Entry 7EV9 (electron microscopy, 2.60 A resolution); this record covers chains B and C of the 9 polymer chains in the assembly.

[Chain B]
Protein: Particulate methane monooxygenase beta subunit
From: Methylococcus capsulatus (strain ATCC 33009 / NCIMB 11132 / Bath)
Notes: EC 1.14.18.3
UniProtKB: Q607G3 (PMOA_METCA); numbering as in UniProt (aligned over 1-247)
Sequence (247 residues; numbered 1 to 247; the number before each row is that of its first residue):
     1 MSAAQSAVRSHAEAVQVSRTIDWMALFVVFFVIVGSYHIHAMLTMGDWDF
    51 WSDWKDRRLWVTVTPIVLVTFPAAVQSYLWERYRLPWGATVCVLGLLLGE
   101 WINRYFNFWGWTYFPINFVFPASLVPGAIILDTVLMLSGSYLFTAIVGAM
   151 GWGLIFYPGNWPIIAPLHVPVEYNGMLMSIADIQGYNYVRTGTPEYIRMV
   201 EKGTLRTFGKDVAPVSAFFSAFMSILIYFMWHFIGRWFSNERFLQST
Not modelled in the structure: 1-6, 192-210, 246-247
Bound ions: Cu+ near Glu-100 (its only coordinating residue here)

[Chain C]
Protein: Ammonia monooxygenase/methane monooxygenase, subunit C family protein
From: Methylococcus capsulatus (strain ATCC 33009 / NCIMB 11132 / Bath)
Notes: EC 1.14.13.25
UniProtKB: Q603F1 (Q603F1_METCA); residues 30-289 here correspond to UniProt positions 1-260 (UniProt number = residue number - 29)
Sequence (260 residues; each row starts with the number of its first residue):
    30 MAATTIGGAAAAEAPLLDKKWLTFALAIYTVFYLWVRWYEGVYGWSAGLD
    80 SFAPEFETYWMNFLYTEIVLEIVTASILWGYLWKTRDRNLAALTPREELR
   130 RNFTHLVWLVAYAWAIYWGASYFTEQDGTWHQTIVRDTDFTPSHIIEFYL
   180 SYPIYIITGFAAFIYAKTRLPFFAKGISLPYLVLVVGPFMILPNVGLNEW
   230 GHTFWFMEELFVAPLHYGFVIFGWLALAVMGTLTQTFYSFAQGGLGQSLC
   280 EAVDEGLIAK
Not modelled in the structure: 30-107, 158-183, 217-257, 287-289

[Interface between chain B and chain C]
Contacting residue pairs (84; chain B residue first):
  Ala-7(B) / Pro-124(C)
  Ala-7(B) / Arg-125(C)  hydrogen bond (backbone-side chain)
  Ala-7(B) / Leu-128(C)
  Ala-7(B) / Gly-272(C)
  Ala-7(B) / Gly-273(C)
  Val-8(B) / Arg-125(C)
  Val-8(B) / Leu-128(C)  hydrophobic
  Arg-9(B) / Arg-125(C)
  His-11(B) / Ser-277(C)  hydrogen bond (side chain-backbone)
  His-11(B) / Glu-280(C)  salt bridge
  His-11(B) / Ala-281(C)
  Ala-14(B) / Leu-274(C)
  Ala-14(B) / Ser-277(C)
  Ala-14(B) / Leu-278(C)
  Val-15(B) / Leu-278(C)  hydrophobic
  Val-15(B) / Ala-281(C)  hydrophobic
  Val-17(B) / Phe-132(C)  hydrophobic
  Ser-18(B) / Leu-278(C)
  Thr-20(B) / Phe-132(C)
  Ile-21(B) / Phe-132(C)  hydrophobic
  Ile-21(B) / Leu-135(C)  hydrophobic
  Ile-21(B) / Phe-266(C)  hydrophobic
  Ile-21(B) / Phe-269(C)  hydrophobic
  Met-24(B) / Phe-132(C)  hydrophobic
  Met-24(B) / Leu-135(C)  hydrophobic
  Met-24(B) / Val-139(C)
  Ala-25(B) / Phe-266(C)  hydrophobic
  Phe-27(B) / Val-139(C)  hydrophobic
  Phe-27(B) / Ala-142(C)
  Phe-27(B) / Trp-143(C)  hydrophobic
  Val-28(B) / Leu-138(C)
  Val-28(B) / Val-139(C)
  Val-28(B) / Ala-142(C)  hydrophobic
  Val-28(B) / Val-258(C)  hydrophobic
  Val-28(B) / Leu-262(C)  hydrophobic
  Val-29(B) / Leu-262(C)  hydrophobic
  Phe-31(B) / Ala-142(C)
  Phe-31(B) / Trp-143(C)  hydrophobic
  Phe-31(B) / Ile-145(C)
  Phe-31(B) / Tyr-146(C)  hydrogen bond (backbone-backbone)
  Val-32(B) / Ala-142(C)  hydrophobic
  Val-32(B) / Ile-145(C)  hydrophobic
  Val-32(B) / Val-258(C)  hydrophobic
  Val-34(B) / Tyr-146(C)  hydrophobic
  Val-34(B) / Ser-150(C)
  Gly-35(B) / Ala-149(C)
  Gly-35(B) / Ser-150(C)
  His-38(B) / Ser-150(C)  hydrogen bond
  His-38(B) / Glu-154(C)  salt bridge
  Ile-39(B) / Ala-149(C)  hydrophobic
  Met-42(B) / Glu-154(C)
  Ala-74(B) / Met-259(C)
  Tyr-78(B) / Met-259(C)  hydrogen bond (side chain-backbone)
  Tyr-78(B) / Thr-263(C)  hydrogen bond
  Arg-82(B) / Tyr-267(C)
  Tyr-83(B) / Thr-263(C)
  Tyr-83(B) / Phe-266(C)
  Gly-99(B) / Ser-150(C)
  Ile-102(B) / Tyr-146(C)
  Ile-102(B) / Tyr-151(C)  hydrophobic
  Asn-103(B) / Glu-154(C)
  Phe-106(B) / Tyr-151(C)
  Asn-107(B) / Tyr-151(C)
  Phe-238(B) / Val-212(C)  hydrophobic
  Phe-238(B) / Gly-260(C)
  Asn-240(B) / Leu-208(C)
  Asn-240(B) / Pro-209(C)
  Asn-240(B) / Gly-260(C)
  Glu-241(B) / Thr-263(C)
  Glu-241(B) / Gln-264(C)
  Glu-241(B) / Tyr-267(C)
  Arg-242(B) / Ser-207(C)
  Arg-242(B) / Leu-208(C)  hydrogen bond (backbone-backbone)
  Arg-242(B) / Pro-209(C)
  Arg-242(B) / Gln-264(C)
  Phe-243(B) / Phe-201(C)
  Phe-243(B) / Lys-204(C)
  Phe-243(B) / Gly-205(C)
  Phe-243(B) / Ile-206(C)
  Phe-243(B) / Ser-207(C)
  Leu-244(B) / Lys-204(C)
  Leu-244(B) / Gly-205(C)
  Leu-244(B) / Ile-206(C)  hydrogen bond (backbone-backbone)
  Leu-244(B) / Leu-208(C)  hydrophobic
Interface residues without a listed pair, chain B (44 interface residues in all): Ser-10, Glu-13, Phe-50, Val-75, Gly-235, Ser-239, Gln-245
Interface residues without a listed pair, chain C (46 interface residues in all): Val-136, Thr-153, Gln-155, Gly-157, Phe-202, Glu-284, Gly-285

[In short]
44 residues of chain B and 46 residues of chain C are in contact; the contacts include 8 hydrogen bonds and 2
salt bridges. Polar contacts include His-11(B)/Glu-280(C), His-38(B)/Glu-154(C) and Ala-7(B)/Arg-125(C).
Chain B is Particulate methane monooxygenase beta subunit and chain C is Ammonia monooxygenase/methane
monooxygenase, subunit C family protein, both from Methylococcus capsulatus (strain ATCC 33009 / NCIMB 11132 /
Bath); the structure, cryoEM structure of particulate methane monooxygenase associated with Cu(I), was
determined by electron microscopy.
